PDB entry 3M3K | X-ray diffraction, 1.79 A resolution | chains A and C

# Chain A (and C)
Protein: Glutamate receptor 3
Source organism: Rattus norvegicus
Notes: chain C of this document is another copy of the same molecule, construct and numbering; everything in this record applies to it too
UniProtKB: P19492 (GRIA3_RAT); the construct has insertions or renumbered stretches relative to UniProt, so the offset changes along the chain: 4-117 = UniProt 417-530; 120-261 = UniProt 658-799
Amino-acid sequence (258 residues; each row starts with the number of its first residue):
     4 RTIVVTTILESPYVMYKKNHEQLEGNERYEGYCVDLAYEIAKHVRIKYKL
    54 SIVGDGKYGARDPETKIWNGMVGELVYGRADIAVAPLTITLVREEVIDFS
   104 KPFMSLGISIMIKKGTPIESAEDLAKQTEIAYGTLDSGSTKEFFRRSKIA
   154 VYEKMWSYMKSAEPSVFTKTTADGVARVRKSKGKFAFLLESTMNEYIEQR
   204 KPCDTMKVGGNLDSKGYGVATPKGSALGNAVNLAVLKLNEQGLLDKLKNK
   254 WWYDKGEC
Differences from the reference sequence: linker (118-119)
Disulfides: Cys206-Cys261
Ion coordination: Zn2+ site 1 near His23 (its only coordinating residue here); Zn2+ site 2: Glu42, His46 (shared with 1 residue of chain E)
Ligand contacts: glutamic acid (GLU): Tyr61, Pro89, Leu90, Thr91, Arg96, Leu138, Ser140, Gly141, Ser142, Thr143, Leu192, Glu193, Met196, Tyr220
Swiss-Prot annotation at these positions:
  - binding site (L-glutamate): Pro89, Thr91, Arg96, Ser142, Thr143, Glu193

# How chain A and chain C interact
Residue-residue contacts - 31 pairs, chain A then chain C:
  Ile92(A) - Lys104(C)
  Ile92(A) - Leu239(C)  hydrophobic
  Thr93(A) - Leu239(C)
  Thr93(A) - Glu243(C)
  Leu94(A) - Leu236(C)  hydrophobic
  Leu94(A) - Leu239(C)  hydrophobic
  Leu94(A) - Lys240(C)
  Leu94(A) - Glu243(C)  hydrogen bond (backbone-side chain)
  Glu97(A) - Lys104(C)  salt bridge
  Glu97(A) - Asn235(C)  hydrogen bond
  Glu97(A) - Leu236(C)
  Glu97(A) - Leu239(C)
  Phe102(A) - Lys104(C)  hydrogen bond (backbone-side chain)
  Ser103(A) - Lys104(C)
  Lys104(A) - Ile92(C)
  Lys104(A) - Glu97(C)  salt bridge
  Lys104(A) - Phe102(C)  hydrogen bond (side chain-backbone)
  Lys104(A) - Ser103(C)
  Pro105(A) - Pro105(C)
  Asp216(A) - Asp248(C)
  Ser217(A) - Asn242(C)  hydrogen bond (backbone-side chain)
  Asn235(A) - Glu97(C)  hydrogen bond
  Leu236(A) - Leu94(C)
  Leu236(A) - Glu97(C)
  Leu239(A) - Thr93(C)
  Leu239(A) - Leu94(C)  hydrophobic
  Leu239(A) - Glu97(C)
  Lys240(A) - Leu94(C)
  Asn242(A) - Ser217(C)
  Glu243(A) - Thr93(C)
  Glu243(A) - Leu94(C)  hydrogen bond (side chain-backbone)
Also at the interface, not in a pair above, chain A (21 interface residues in all): Glu98, Ser108, Leu215, Lys218, Asp248
Also at the interface, not in a pair above, chain C (20 interface residues in all): Glu98, Ser108, Leu215, Asp216

# Overview
Chain A and chain C form an interface of 21 and 20 residues respectively, with 7 hydrogen bonds and 2 salt
bridges. Among the polar pairs are Glu97(A)-Lys104(C), Leu94(A)-Glu243(C) and Glu97(A)-Asn235(C). Ligands of
chain A: glutamic acid. From UniProt: 6 L-glutamate-binding residues on chain A.
Both chains are Glutamate receptor 3 (Rattus norvegicus). Entry 3M3K (Ligand binding domain (S1S2) of GluA3
(flop)) was determined by X-ray diffraction together with 3M3F and 3M3L from the same study.
